PDB entry 7X58 | electron microscopy, 3.93 A resolution | chains H and I of the 10 polymer chains in the assembly

Chain H:
Molecule: Histone H4
From: Homo sapiens
UniProtKB: P62805 (H4_HUMAN); residues 1-102 here correspond to UniProt positions 2-103 (UniProt number = residue number + 1)
Chain sequence (106 residues; row label = number of the first residue in the row; numbers below 1 keep their minus sign (Gly-3 is residue -3)):
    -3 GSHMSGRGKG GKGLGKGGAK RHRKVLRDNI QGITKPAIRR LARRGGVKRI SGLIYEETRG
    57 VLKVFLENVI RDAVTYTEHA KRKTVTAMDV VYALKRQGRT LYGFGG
Unresolved in the structure: -3 to 22, 96-102
Construct notes: expression tag (-3 to 0)
Swiss-Prot annotation at these positions:
  - DNA-binding region: Lys16 to Lys20
  - modified residue: Ser1 (N-acetylserine), Arg3 (Asymmetric dimethylarginine), Lys5 (N6-(2-hydroxyisobutyryl)lysine), Lys8 (N6-(2-hydroxyisobutyryl)lysine), Lys12 (N6-(2-hydroxyisobutyryl)lysine), Lys16 (N6-(2-hydroxyisobutyryl)lysine), Lys20 (N6,N6,N6-trimethyllysine), Lys31 (N6-(2-hydroxyisobutyryl)lysine), Lys44 (N6-(2-hydroxyisobutyryl)lysine), Ser47 (Phosphoserine), Tyr51 (Phosphotyrosine), Lys59 (N6-(2-hydroxyisobutyryl)lysine), Lys77 (N6-(2-hydroxyisobutyryl)lysine), Lys79 (N6-(2-hydroxyisobutyryl)lysine), Thr80 (Phosphothreonine), Tyr88 (Phosphotyrosine), Lys91 (N6-(2-hydroxyisobutyryl)lysine)
  - cross-link (Glycyl lysine isopeptide (Lys-Gly)): Lys12 (interchain with G-Cter in SUMO2), Lys20 (interchain with G-Cter in SUMO2), Lys31 (interchain with G-Cter in SUMO2), Lys59 (interchain with G-Cter in SUMO2), Lys79 (interchain with G-Cter in SUMO2), Lys91 (interchain with G-Cter in SUMO2)

Chain I:
Molecule: Widom601 DNA FW
From: synthetic construct
Sequence (145 nucleotides; row label = number of the first residue in the row; numbers below 1 keep their minus sign (DA-70 is residue -70)):
   -70 ATCAGAATCC CGGTGCCGAG GCCGCTCAAT TGGTCGTAGA CAGCTCTAGC ACCGCTTAAA
   -10 CGCACGTACG CGCTGTCCCC CGCGTTTTAA CCGCCAAGGG GATTACTCCC TAGTCTCCAG
    50 GCACGTGTCA GATATATACA TCGAT
Unresolved in the structure: -70 to -62, 60-74

Chain H / chain I interface:
Residue-residue contacts - 9 pairs, chain H then chain I:
  Arg23(H) - DA19(I)  salt bridge to the phosphate
  Thr30(H) - DA18(I)  phosphate contact
  Thr30(H) - DA19(I)  phosphate contact
  Lys31(H) - DA19(I)  phosphate contact
  Pro32(H) - DA18(I)  phosphate contact
  Pro32(H) - DA19(I)  phosphate contact
  Arg36(H) - DA18(I)  salt bridge to the phosphate
  Arg45(H) - DG27(I)  sugar contact
  Lys77(H) - DG-1(I)  salt bridge to the phosphate
Interface residues without a listed pair, chain H (8 interface residues in all): Gln27
Interface residues without a listed pair, chain I (5 interface residues in all): DA26

Overview:
Chain H and chain I form an interface of 8 and 5 residues respectively; the contacts include 3 salt bridges.
Polar contacts include Arg23(H)-DA19(I), Arg36(H)-DA18(I) and Lys77(H)-DG-1(I). From UniProt: a DNA-binding
region on chain H.
Here chain H is Histone H4 (Homo sapiens) and chain I is Widom601 DNA FW (synthetic construct). Entry 7X58
(Cryo-EM structure of human subnucleosome (open form)) was determined by electron microscopy, deposited
together with 7X57 and 7YOZ.
